Entry 4YHH (X-ray diffraction, 3.42 A resolution); this record covers chains A and L of the 21 polymer chains in the assembly.

== Chain A ==
Molecule: 16S ribosomal RNA
Organism: Thermus thermophilus HB8
Sequence (1507 nucleotides; each row starts with the number of its first residue; note: 42 numbers in that range are skipped by the numbering (no residue carries them; nothing is unmodelled there); a row labelled like 190A-190L holds insertion residues (190A, then the next letters in order)):
     3 GUUGGAGAGUUUGAUCCUGGCUCAGGGUGAACGCUGGCGGCGUGCCUAAG
    53 ACAUGCAAGUCGUGCGGG
    73 CCGCGGGGUUUU
    88 ACUCCG
    95 UGGUC
   101 AGCGGCGGACGGGUGAGUAACGCGUGGGU
  129A G
   130 ACCUACCCGGAAGAGGGGGACAACCCGGGGAAACUCGGGCUAAUCCCCCA
   180 UGUGGACCCGC
190A-190L CCCUUGGGGUGU
   191 GUCCAAAGGGCUUU
   216 GCCCGCUUCCGGAUGGGCCCGCGUCCCAUCAGCUAGUUGGUGGGGUAAUG
   266 GCCCACCAAGGCGACGACGGGUAGCCGGUCUGAGAGGAUGGCCGGCCACA
   316 GGGGCACUGAGACACGGGCCCCACUCCUACGGGAGGCAGCAGUUAGGAAU
   366 CUUCCGCAAUGGGCGCAAGCCUGACGGAGCGACGCCGCUUGGAGGAAGAA
   416 GCCCUUCGGGGUGUAAACUCCUGAA
   442 CCCGGGACGAAACCCCCGACGA
   474 GGGGACUGACGGUACCGGG
   494 GUAAUAGCGCCGGCCAACUCCGUGCCAGCAGCCGCGGUAAUACGGAGGGC
   544 GCGAGCGUUACCCGGAUUCACUGGGCGUAAAGGGCGUGUAGGCGGCCUGG
   594 GGCGUCCCAUGUGAAAGACCACGGCUCAACCGUGGGGGAGCGUGGGAUAC
   644 GCUCAGGCUAGACGGUGGGAGAGGGUGGUGGAAUUCCCGGAGUAGCGGUG
   694 AAAUGCGCAGAUACCGGGAGGAACGCCGAUGGCGAAGGCAGCCACCUGGU
   744 CCACCCGUGACGCUGAGGCGCGAAAGCGUGGGGAGCAAACCGGAUUAGAU
   794 ACCCGGGUAGUCCACGCCCUAAACGAUGCGCGCUAGGUCUCUGGGUCU
   848 CCUGGGGGCCGAAGCUAACGCGUUAAGCGCGCCGCCUGGGGAGUACGGCC
   898 GCAAGGCUGAAACUCAAAGGAAUUGACGGGGGCCCGCACAAGCGGUGGAG
   948 CAUGUGGUUUAAUUCGAAGCAACGCGAAGAACCUUACCAGGCCUUGACAU
   998 GCUAGG
 1003A G
  1004 AACCCGGGUGAAAGCCUGGGGUGCCCC
1030A-1030D GCGA
  1031 GGGGAGCCCUAGCACAGGUGCUGCAUGGCCGUCGUCAGCUCGUGCCGUGA
  1081 GGUGUUGGGUUAAGUCCCGCAACGAGCGCAACCCCCGCCGUUAGUUGCCA
  1131 GCGGUUCGGCCGGGCACUCUAACGGGACUGCCCGCGAAA
  1171 GCGGGAGGAAGGAGGGGACGACGUCUGGUCAGCAUGGCCCUUACGGCCUG
  1221 GGCGACACACGUGCUACAAUGCCCACUACAAAGCGAUGCCACCCGGCAAC
  1271 GGGGAGCUAAUCGCAAAAAGGUGGGCCCAGUUCGGAUUGGGGUCUGCAAC
  1321 CCGACCCCAUGAAGCCGGAAUCGCUAGUAAUCGCGGAUCAG
 1361A C
  1362 CAUGCCGCGGUGAAUACGUUCCCGGGCCUUGUACACACCGCCCGUCACGC
  1412 CAUGGGAGCGGGCUCUACCCGAAGUCGCCGGG
  1446 AGCCUACGGG
  1459 CAGGCGCCGAGGGUAGGGCCCGUGACUGGGGCGAAGUCGUAACAAGGUAG
  1509 CUGUACCGGAAGGUGCGGCUGGAU
Bound ions: Mg2+ site 1 near G21 (its only coordinating residue here); Mg2+ site 2 near C48 (its only coordinating residue here); Mg2+ site 3 near A53 (its only coordinating residue here); Mg2+ site 4 near A195 (its only coordinating residue here); Mg2+ site 5 near G289 (its only coordinating residue here); Mg2+ site 6 near G297 (its only coordinating residue here); Mg2+ site 7: G299, G558; Mg2+ site 8: C307, C308; Mg2+ site 9 near A315 (its only coordinating residue here); Mg2+ site 10 near C352 (its only coordinating residue here); Mg2+ site 11: G450, A452; Mg2+ site 12: G506, A509, A510; 36 more Mg2+ sites not listed
Small-molecule neighbours: tigecycline (T1C): U531, A965, G966, U1052, G1053, C1054, A1055, C1195, U1196, G1197, G1198
What the authors report for this chain:
  - binding site for tigecycline: C1054, C1195, G1198
  - Mg2+ coordination: G966, C1054
  - conformationally variable residues: C1054
  - binding site for Mg2+: G966

== Chain L ==
Molecule: 30S ribosomal protein S12
Organism: Thermus thermophilus HB8
UniProt: Q5SHN3 (RS12_THET8); residues 5-128 here correspond to UniProt positions 2-125 (UniProt number = residue number - 3)
Chain sequence (124 residues; numbered 5 to 128; the number before each row is that of its first residue):
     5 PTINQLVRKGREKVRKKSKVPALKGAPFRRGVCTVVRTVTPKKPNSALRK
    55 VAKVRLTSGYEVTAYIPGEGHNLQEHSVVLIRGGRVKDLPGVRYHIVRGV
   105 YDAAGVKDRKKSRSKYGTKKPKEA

== Interface between chain A and chain L ==
Pairs across the interface (121; chain A residue first):
  C23(A) - Lys23(L)  hydrogen bond to the phosphate
  U24(A) - Lys23(L)  salt bridge to the phosphate
  A33(A) - Phe32(L)  base contact
  C34(A) - Phe32(L)  sugar contact
  C34(A) - Val101(L)  sugar contact
  C34(A) - Val104(L)  phosphate contact
  G35(A) - Val104(L)  sugar contact
  G35(A) - Ser118(L)  hydrogen bond to the sugar
  G35(A) - Gly121(L)  hydrogen bond to the sugar
  C36(A) - Arg117(L)  hydrogen bond to the sugar
  C36(A) - Ser118(L)  sugar contact
  C36(A) - Gly121(L)  phosphate contact
  C36(A) - Thr122(L)  sugar contact
  C36(A) - Lys123(L)  salt bridge to the phosphate
  C36(A) - Lys124(L)  phosphate contact
  U37(A) - Lys123(L)  phosphate contact
  U37(A) - Lys124(L)  hydrogen bond to the phosphate
  C241(A) - Arg19(L)  hydrogen bond to the sugar
  C242(A) - Glu16(L)  phosphate contact
  G302(A) - Lys17(L)  salt bridge to the phosphate
  G362(A) - Arg34(L)  base contact
  G362(A) - Thr61(L)  phosphate contact
  A363(A) - Ala30(L)  base contact
  A363(A) - Pro31(L)  base contact
  A363(A) - Phe32(L)  sugar contact
  A363(A) - Arg33(L)  salt bridge to the phosphate
  A363(A) - Arg34(L)  salt bridge to the phosphate
  A363(A) - Thr61(L)  hydrogen bond to the phosphate
  A363(A) - Leu84(L)  sugar contact
  A363(A) - Tyr105(L)  phosphate contact
  G500(A) - Lys124(L)  phosphate contact
  C501(A) - Arg117(L)  salt bridge to the phosphate
  C501(A) - Ser118(L)  hydrogen bond to the phosphate
  C501(A) - Lys124(L)  salt bridge to the phosphate
  G502(A) - Lys115(L)  phosphate contact
  G502(A) - Ser116(L)  phosphate contact
  G502(A) - Arg117(L)  hydrogen bond to the phosphate
  G502(A) - Ser118(L)  hydrogen bond to the phosphate
  G502(A) - Lys119(L)  hydrogen bond to the phosphate
  C503(A) - Ser116(L)  hydrogen bond to the phosphate
  C503(A) - Lys119(L)  salt bridge to the phosphate
  C518(A) - Pro48(L)  base contact
  C518(A) - Ser50(L)  hydrogen bond to the phosphate
  C519(A) - Ser50(L)  hydrogen bond to the phosphate
  A520(A) - Ala51(L)  phosphate contact
  A520(A) - Leu52(L)  hydrogen bond to the phosphate
  A520(A) - Lys54(L)  salt bridge to the phosphate
  A520(A) - Glu73(L)  hydrogen bond to the sugar
  G521(A) - Arg53(L)  hydrogen bond to the base
  G521(A) - Lys54(L)  salt bridge to the phosphate
  G521(A) - Gly72(L)  phosphate contact
  G521(A) - Glu73(L)  phosphate contact
  C522(A) - Arg53(L)  base contact
  C522(A) - Tyr69(L)  hydrogen bond to the phosphate
  C522(A) - Pro71(L)  phosphate contact
  C522(A) - Gly72(L)  hydrogen bond to the phosphate
  C522(A) - Tyr120(L)  sugar contact
  A523(A) - Arg53(L)  base contact
  A523(A) - Asp92(L)  base contact
  A523(A) - Tyr120(L)  phosphate contact
  C525(A) - Arg89(L)  salt bridge to the phosphate
  C526(A) - Lys91(L)  salt bridge to the phosphate
  G527(A) - Asn49(L)  base contact
  G527(A) - Lys91(L)  salt bridge to the phosphate
  C528(A) - Asn49(L)  base contact
  G529(A) - Asn49(L)  base contact
  G529(A) - Ser50(L)  hydrogen bond to the base
  G537(A) - Glu73(L)  sugar contact
  G537(A) - Arg113(L)  salt bridge to the phosphate
  G537(A) - Tyr120(L)  phosphate contact
  G538(A) - Arg113(L)  salt bridge to the phosphate
  G538(A) - Lys114(L)  hydrogen bond to the phosphate
  G538(A) - Lys115(L)  hydrogen bond to the base
  A539(A) - Lys114(L)  salt bridge to the phosphate
  A539(A) - Lys115(L)  hydrogen bond to the base
  G550(A) - Lys119(L)  sugar contact
  U551(A) - Arg86(L)  hydrogen bond to the sugar
  U551(A) - Lys119(L)  sugar contact
  U552(A) - Pro31(L)  hydrogen bond to the sugar
  U552(A) - Arg86(L)  sugar contact
  U552(A) - Gly87(L)  hydrogen bond to the sugar
  A553(A) - Gly29(L)  hydrogen bond to the sugar
  A553(A) - Ala30(L)  hydrogen bond to the sugar
  A553(A) - Pro31(L)  sugar contact
  A553(A) - Gly87(L)  phosphate contact
  C554(A) - Ser22(L)  phosphate contact
  C556(A) - Lys20(L)  salt bridge to the phosphate
  C562(A) - Arg15(L)  base contact
  C562(A) - Glu16(L)  hydrogen bond to the base
  C562(A) - Lys17(L)  sugar contact
  A563(A) - Arg15(L)  sugar contact
  C564(A) - Arg15(L)  salt bridge to the phosphate
  G567(A) - Arg15(L)  hydrogen bond to the base
  G568(A) - Pro5(L)  base contact
  G585(A) - Asn8(L)  hydrogen bond to the sugar
  C879(A) - Asn8(L)  phosphate contact
  C880(A) - Thr6(L)  hydrogen bond to the phosphate
  C880(A) - Asn8(L)  hydrogen bond to the phosphate
  C880(A) - Gln9(L)  hydrogen bond to the phosphate
  C880(A) - Arg12(L)  salt bridge to the phosphate
  G881(A) - Gln9(L)  hydrogen bond to the phosphate
  G881(A) - Arg12(L)  salt bridge to the phosphate
  C882(A) - Pro5(L)  base contact
  C882(A) - Lys13(L)  salt bridge to the phosphate
  U884(A) - Arg15(L)  hydrogen bond to the base
  A908(A) - Lys21(L)  hydrogen bond to the phosphate
  A909(A) - Lys21(L)  salt bridge to the phosphate
  C910(A) - Arg97(L)  salt bridge to the phosphate
  U911(A) - Lys46(L)  phosphate contact
  U911(A) - Pro94(L)  phosphate contact
  U911(A) - Gly95(L)  hydrogen bond to the phosphate
  U911(A) - Arg97(L)  salt bridge to the phosphate
  C912(A) - Lys46(L)  salt bridge to the phosphate
  C912(A) - Arg89(L)  salt bridge to the phosphate
  C912(A) - Pro94(L)  phosphate contact
  C1412(A) - Lys57(L)  salt bridge to the phosphate
  C1490(A) - Lys46(L)  hydrogen bond to the sugar
  G1491(A) - Lys47(L)  salt bridge to the phosphate
  A1492(A) - Pro45(L)  phosphate contact
  A1492(A) - Lys46(L)  phosphate contact
  A1492(A) - Lys47(L)  phosphate contact
Interface residues without a listed pair, chain A (59 interface residues in all): G524, C883, A913
Interface residues without a listed pair, chain L (68 interface residues in all): Leu10, Val18, Val24, Leu27, Gly88, Val90, Asp112, Lys126

== In short ==
59 residues of chain A and 68 residues of chain L are in contact, with 39 hydrogen bonds and 28 salt bridges.
Among the polar pairs are G521(A)-Arg53(L), G529(A)-Ser50(L) and G538(A)-Lys115(L). Bound to chain A:
tigecycline. The paper reports a binding site for tigecycline at C1054(A), C1195(A) and G1198(A); a binding
site for Mg2+ at G966(A).
Here chain A is 16S ribosomal RNA and chain L is 30S ribosomal protein S12, both from Thermus thermophilus
HB8. Entry 4YHH (Crystal structure of the 30S ribosomal subunit from Thermus thermophilus in complex with
tigecycline) was determined by X-ray diffraction.
